Entry 1HAW (X-ray diffraction, 1.90 A resolution); this record covers chain A.

[Chain A]
Name: Dissimilatory copper-containing nitrite reductase
Organism: Alcaligenes xylosoxydans
Notes: EC 1.7.99.3, 1.7.2.1
UniProtKB: O68601 (O68601_ALCXX); residues 1-336 here correspond to UniProt positions 25-360 (UniProt number = residue number + 24)
Sequence (336 residues; each row starts with the number of its first residue):
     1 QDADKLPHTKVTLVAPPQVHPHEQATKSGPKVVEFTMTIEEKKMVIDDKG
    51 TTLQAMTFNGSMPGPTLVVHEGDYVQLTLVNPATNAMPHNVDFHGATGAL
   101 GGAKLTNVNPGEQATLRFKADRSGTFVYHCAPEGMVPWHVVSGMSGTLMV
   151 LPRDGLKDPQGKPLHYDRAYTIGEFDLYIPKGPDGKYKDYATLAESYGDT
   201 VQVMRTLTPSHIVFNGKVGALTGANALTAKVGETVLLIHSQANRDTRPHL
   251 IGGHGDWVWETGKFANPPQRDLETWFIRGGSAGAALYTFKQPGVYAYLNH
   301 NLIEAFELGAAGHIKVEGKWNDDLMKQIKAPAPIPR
Bound ions: Cu+: His89, Cys130, His139, Met144
From the paper describing this entry:
  - Cu+ coordination: His89, Cys130, His139, Met144
  - conformationally variable residues (side-chain flip): Met87, Met135
  - catalytic residues: Asp92, His249 (proposed by the authors, not directly observed)

[Summary]
His89, Cys130, His139 and Met144 coordinate Cu+. From the paper: catalytic residues Asp92 and His249; Cu+
coordination by His89, Cys130 and His139 among others.
Chain A is Dissimilatory copper-containing nitrite reductase (Alcaligenes xylosoxydans); the structure, X-ray
structure of a blue copper nitrite reductase at high ph and in copper free form ..., was determined by X-ray
diffraction together with 1HAU from the same study.
